1MNJ - chain A; structure by X-ray diffraction, 2.20 A resolution.

# Chain A
Molecule: Myoglobin
Source organism: Sus scrofa
UniProtKB: P02189 (MYG_PIG); numbering as in UniProt (aligned over 1-153)
Chain sequence (153 residues; row label = number of the first residue in the row):
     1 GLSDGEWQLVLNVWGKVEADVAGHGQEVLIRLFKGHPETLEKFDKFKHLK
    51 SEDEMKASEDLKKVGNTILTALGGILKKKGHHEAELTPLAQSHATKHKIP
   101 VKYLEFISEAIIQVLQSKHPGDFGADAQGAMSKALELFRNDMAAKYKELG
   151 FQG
Sequence notes: conflict Val64 (His in P02189), Ile68 (Val in P02189)
Ion coordination: heme Fe near His93 (its only coordinating residue here)
Small-molecule neighbours: heme (HEM): Thr39, Lys42, Phe43, Lys45, Val64, Thr67, Ile68, Ala71, Leu72, Leu89, Ser92, His93, His97, Ile99, Tyr103, Leu104, Ile107, Ile111, Phe138

# Overview
Bound to chain A: heme.
Chain A is Myoglobin (Sus scrofa); the structure, Interactions among residues CD3, E7, E10 and E11 in
myoglobins: attempts to simulate the O2 and ..., was determined by X-ray diffraction, deposited together with
1MNH and 1MNK.
